Entry 6O7H (electron microscopy, 2.90 A resolution); this record covers chains A and K of the 9 polymer chains in the assembly.

Chain A:
Molecule: CRISPR system single-strand-specific deoxyribonuclease Cas10/Csm1 (subtype III-A)
Organism: Thermococcus onnurineus (strain NA1)
Notes: EC 3.1.-.-, 2.7.7.-
UniProt: B6YWB8 (CAS10_THEON); numbering as in UniProt (aligned over 1-777)
Chain sequence (791 residues; each row starts with the number of its first residue; numbers below 1 keep their minus sign (Met-13 is residue -13)):
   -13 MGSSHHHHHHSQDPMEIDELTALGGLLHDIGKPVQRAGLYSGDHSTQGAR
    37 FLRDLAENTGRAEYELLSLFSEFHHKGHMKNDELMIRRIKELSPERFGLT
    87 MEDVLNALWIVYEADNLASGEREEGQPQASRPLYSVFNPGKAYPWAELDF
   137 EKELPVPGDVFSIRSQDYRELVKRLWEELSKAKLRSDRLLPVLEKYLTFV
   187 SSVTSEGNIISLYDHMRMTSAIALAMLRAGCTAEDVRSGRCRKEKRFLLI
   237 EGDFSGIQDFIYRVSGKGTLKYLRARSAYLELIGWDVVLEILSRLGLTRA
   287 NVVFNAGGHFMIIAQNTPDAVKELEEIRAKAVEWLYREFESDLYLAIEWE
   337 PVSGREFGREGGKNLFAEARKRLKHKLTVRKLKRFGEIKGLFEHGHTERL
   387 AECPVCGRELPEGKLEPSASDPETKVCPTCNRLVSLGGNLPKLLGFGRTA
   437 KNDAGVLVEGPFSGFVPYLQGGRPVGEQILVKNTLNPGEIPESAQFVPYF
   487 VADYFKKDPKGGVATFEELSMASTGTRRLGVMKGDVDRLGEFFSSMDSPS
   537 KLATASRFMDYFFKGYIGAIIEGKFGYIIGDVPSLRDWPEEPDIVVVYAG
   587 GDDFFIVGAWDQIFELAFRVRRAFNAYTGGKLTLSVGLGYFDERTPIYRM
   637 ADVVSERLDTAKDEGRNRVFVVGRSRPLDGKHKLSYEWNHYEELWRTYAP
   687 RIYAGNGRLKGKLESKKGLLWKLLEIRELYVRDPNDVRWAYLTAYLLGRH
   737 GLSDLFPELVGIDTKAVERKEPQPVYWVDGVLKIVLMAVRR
Disordered / not traced: -13 to 1, 108-112
Sequence notes: initiating methionine (-13); expression tag (-12 to 0)
Bound ions: Zn2+: Cys389, Cys392, Cys413, Cys416
Residues lining bound ligands: guanosine-5'-monophosphate (5GP): Asp628, Arg630, Thr631
UniProt features mapped onto this chain:
  - mutagenesis: Asp15 (D15N: Loss of ssDNase activity)

Chain K:
Molecule: Cyclic DNA cA4
Sequence (4 nucleotides; row label = number of the first residue in the row):
     1 AAAA

Interface between chain A and chain K:
Contacting residue pairs (29):
  Asp239(A) - A3(K)  sugar contact
  Ile243(A) - A4(K)  base contact
  Ile247(A) - A4(K)  base contact
  Ser263(A) - A4(K)  hydrogen bond to the base
  Leu266(A) - A4(K)  base contact
  Glu267(A) - A4(K)  hydrogen bond to the base
  Phe290(A) - A3(K)  base contact
  Gly293(A) - A4(K)  base contact
  His295(A) - A3(K)  sugar contact
  Lys519(A) - A1(K)  salt bridge to the phosphate
  Lys519(A) - A4(K)  sugar contact
  Asp521(A) - A1(K)  phosphate contact
  Val522(A) - A2(K)  hydrogen bond to the sugar
  Arg524(A) - A2(K)  sugar contact
  Leu525(A) - A2(K)  phosphate contact
  Leu525(A) - A3(K)  phosphate contact
  Gly526(A) - A2(K)  hydrogen bond to the phosphate
  Gly526(A) - A3(K)  phosphate contact
  Phe529(A) - A3(K)  base contact
  Ser542(A) - A3(K)  base contact
  Met545(A) - A3(K)  base contact
  Tyr584(A) - A4(K)  stacking on the base
  Gly587(A) - A3(K)  hydrogen bond to the base
  Asp588(A) - A2(K)  hydrogen bond to the sugar
  Asp588(A) - A3(K)  base contact
  Asp589(A) - A4(K)  phosphate contact
  Asp645(A) - A1(K)  base contact
  Lys648(A) - A2(K)  base contact
  Arg652(A) - A2(K)  hydrogen bond to the base
Other interface residues (no listed pair), chain A (32 interface residues in all): Gln244, Tyr248, Ala292, Gly294, Asp523, Asp546, Leu644

Summary:
32 residues of chain A face 4 of chain K across their interface; the contacts include 7 hydrogen bonds, 1 salt
bridge and 1 aromatic stacking contact. Polar pairs include Ser263(A)-A4(K), Glu267(A)-A4(K) and
Gly587(A)-A3(K). Chain A binds guanosine-5'-monophosphate.
Here chain A is CRISPR system single-strand-specific deoxyribonuclease Cas10/Csm1 (subtype III-A)
(Thermococcus onnurineus (strain NA1)) and chain K is Cyclic DNA cA4. Entry 6O7H (Cryo-EM structure of
Csm-crRNA-target RNA ternary complex in complex with cA4 in type III-A CRISPR-Cas system) was determined by
electron microscopy, deposited together with 6O73, 6O74, 6O75, 6O78, 6O79, 6O7B and 3 further entries.
